PDB entry 8PDS | electron microscopy, 2.90 A resolution | chains A and C of the 5 polymer chains in the assembly

Chain A (and C):
Protein: Nucleoprotein
From: Human metapneumovirus (strain CAN97-83)
Notes: chain C of this document is another copy of the same molecule, construct and numbering; everything in this record applies to it too
Reference sequence: Q6WBA1 (NCAP_HMPVC); numbering as in UniProt (aligned over 1-394)
Sequence (394 residues; numbered 1 to 394; the number before each row is that of its first residue):
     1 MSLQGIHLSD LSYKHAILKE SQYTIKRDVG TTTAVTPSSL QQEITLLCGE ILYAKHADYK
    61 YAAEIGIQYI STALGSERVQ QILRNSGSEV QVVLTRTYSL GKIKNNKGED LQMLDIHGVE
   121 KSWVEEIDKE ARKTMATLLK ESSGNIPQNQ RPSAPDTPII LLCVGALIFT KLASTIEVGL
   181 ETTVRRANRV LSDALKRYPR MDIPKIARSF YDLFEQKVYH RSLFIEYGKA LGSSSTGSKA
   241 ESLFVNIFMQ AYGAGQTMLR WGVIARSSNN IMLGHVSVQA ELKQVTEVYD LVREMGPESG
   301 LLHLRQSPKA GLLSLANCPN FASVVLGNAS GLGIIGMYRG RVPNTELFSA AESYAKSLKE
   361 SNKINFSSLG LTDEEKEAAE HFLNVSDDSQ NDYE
Disordered / not traced: 366-394
Sequence notes: variant Ile103 (Val in Q6WBA1), His220 (Tyr in Q6WBA1)
What the authors report for this chain:
  - contacts within the chain: Asp128-Arg132
  - conformationally variable residues (order/disorder transition): Ser99 to Gln112
  - mutagenesis - L111E: decreased signaling

How chain A and chain C interact:
Pairs across the interface (96; chain A residue first):
  Met1(A) with Gln279(C), hydrogen bond (backbone-side chain); Leu282(C)
  Leu3(A) with Arg266(C), hydrogen bond (backbone-side chain); Leu273(C), hydrophobic; Leu282(C), hydrophobic
  Gln4(A) with Arg266(C)
  Gly5(A) with Thr286(C); Tyr289(C); Arg293(C), hydrogen bond (backbone-side chain)
  Ile6(A) with Gly262(C); Val263(C), hydrophobic; Arg266(C), hydrogen bond (backbone-side chain); Leu282(C), hydrophobic; Tyr289(C)
  His7(A) with Tyr289(C); Arg293(C), hydrogen bond (backbone-side chain)
  Leu8(A) with Arg260(C); Val263(C), hydrophobic
  Asp10(A) with Arg260(C), salt bridge
  Tyr13(A) with Tyr252(C); Val292(C); Arg293(C); Gly296(C); Pro297(C)
  Lys14(A) with Met249(C); Tyr252(C)
  Ala16(A) with Pro297(C), hydrophobic
  Ile17(A) with Lys229(C); Pro297(C); Glu298(C); Leu301(C), hydrophobic
  Leu18(A) with Gly228(C); Lys229(C); Gly232(C); Ser233(C), hydrogen bond (backbone-side chain); Met249(C), hydrophobic
  Lys19(A) with Ser233(C)
  Ser21(A) with Lys229(C), hydrogen bond (side chain-backbone); Ala230(C); Ser233(C)
  Gln22(A) with Arg78(C), hydrogen bond (backbone-side chain)
  Tyr23(A) with Arg78(C); Gln81(C), hydrogen bond; Ile82(C); Glu226(C); Ala230(C)
  Thr24(A) with Ala73(C)
  Ile25(A) with Ala73(C), hydrophobic; Leu74(C), hydrophobic; Tyr227(C), hydrophobic; Ala230(C); Ser234(C)
  Lys26(A) with Ser38(C); Gln41(C), hydrogen bond (backbone-side chain); Ala73(C), hydrogen bond (backbone-backbone); Leu74(C)
  Arg27(A) with Leu231(C); Ser234(C); Thr236(C), hydrogen bond (side chain-backbone); Gly237(C); Glu241(C), salt bridge
  Asp28(A) with Gln41(C)
  Val29(A) with Ser38(C); Gln41(C)
  Ser86(A) with Ser235(C); Thr236(C), hydrogen bond (backbone-side chain)
  Glu215(A) with Lys239(C)
  Val218(A) with Thr236(C); Gly237(C)
  Ser222(A) with Ser235(C); Thr236(C)
  Ile271(A) with Ile364(C)
  Met272(A) with Ile364(C), hydrophobic
  Gly274(A) with Ile364(C); Asn365(C), hydrogen bond (backbone-backbone)
  His275(A) with Asn362(C); Lys363(C); Ile364(C)
  Val276(A) with Lys363(C), hydrogen bond (backbone-backbone); Asn365(C)
  Gln279(A) with Asn365(C)
  Arg305(A) with Ser235(C), hydrogen bond; Thr236(C)
  Gln306(A) with Thr236(C); Gly237(C), hydrogen bond (side chain-backbone); Lys239(C), hydrogen bond
  Ser307(A) with Ser234(C); Ser235(C), hydrogen bond (side chain-backbone)
  Pro308(A) with Leu231(C); Ser234(C); Thr236(C); Val245(C)
  Lys309(A) with Gly232(C)
  Ala310(A) with Ser242(C); Asn246(C)
  Gly311(A) with Asn246(C)
Other interface residues (no listed pair), chain A (47 interface residues in all): Ser2, Gly30, Thr31, Asn85, Ala280, Lys283, Leu312
Other interface residues (no listed pair), chain C (54 interface residues in all): Gln42, Thr72, Asn85, Ser238, Leu259, Ser267, Val285, Ser299, Phe321

In short:
The interface between chain A and chain C involves 47 residues on one side and 54 on the other, with 19
hydrogen bonds and 2 salt bridges. Among the polar pairs are Asp10(A)-Arg260(C), Arg27(A)-Glu241(C) and
Met1(A)-Gln279(C). The paper reports that L111E of chain A reduces signaling; conformational variability at
Ser99(A).
Both chains are Nucleoprotein (Human metapneumovirus (strain CAN97-83)). Entry 8PDS (Local refinement of
dimeric HMPV N-RNA bound to the C-terminal region of P) was determined by electron microscopy together with
8PDL, 8PDM, 8PDN, 8PDO, 8PDP, 8PDQ and 8PDR from the same study.
